PDB entry 3OTO | X-ray diffraction, 3.69 A resolution | chains A and J of the 21 polymer chains in the assembly

# Chain A
Molecule: 16S rRNA
Source organism: Thermus thermophilus
Sequence (1522 nucleotides; row label = number of the first residue in the row; note: 42 numbers in that range are skipped by the numbering (no residue carries them; nothing is unmodelled there); a row labelled like 190A-190L holds insertion residues (190A, then the next letters in order); numbering starts at 0):
     0 UUUGUUGGAG AGUUUGAUCC UGGCUCAGGG UGAACGCUGG CGGCGUGCCU AAGACAUGCA
    60 AGUCGUGCGG G
    73 CCGCGGGGUU UU
    88 ACUCCG
    95 UGGUC
   101 AGCGGCGGAC GGGUGAGUAA CGCGUGGGU
  129A G
   130 ACCUACCCGG AAGAGGGGGA CAACCCGGGG AAACUCGGGC UAAUCCCCCA UGUGGACCCG
   190 C
190A-190L CCCUUGGGGUGU
   191 GUCCAAAGGG CUUU
   216 GCCCGCUUCC GGAUGGGCCC GCGUCCCAUC AGCUAGUUGG UGGGGUAAUG GCCCACCAAG
   276 GCGACGACGG GUAGCCGGUC UGAGAGGAUG GCCGGCCACA GGGGCACUGA GACACGGGCC
   336 CCACUCCUAC GGGAGGCAGC AGUUAGGAAU CUUCCGCAAU GGGCGCAAGC CUGACGGAGC
   396 GACGCCGCUU GGAGGAAGAA GCCCUUCGGG GUGUAAACUC CUGAA
   442 CCCGGGACGA AACCCCCGAC GA
   474 GGGGACUGAC GGUACCGGG
   494 GUAAUAGCGC CGGCCAACUC CGUGCCAGCA GCCGCGGUAA UACGGAGGGC GCGAGCGUUA
   554 CCCGGAUUCA CUGGGCGUAA AGGGCGUGUA GGCGGCCUGG GGCGUCCCAU GUGAAAGACC
   614 ACGGCUCAAC CGUGGGGGAG CGUGGGAUAC GCUCAGGCUA GACGGUGGGA GAGGGUGGUG
   674 GAAUUCCCGG AGUAGCGGUG AAAUGCGCAG AUACCGGGAG GAACGCCGAU GGCGAAGGCA
   734 GCCACCUGGU CCACCCGUGA CGCUGAGGCG CGAAAGCGUG GGGAGCAAAC CGGAUUAGAU
   794 ACCCGGGUAG UCCACGCCCU AAACGAUGCG CGCUAGGUCU CUGGGUCU
   848 CCUGGGGGCC GAAGCUAACG CGUUAAGCGC GCCGCCUGGG GAGUACGGCC GCAAGGCUGA
   908 AACUCAAAGG AAUUGACGGG GGCCCGCACA AGCGGUGGAG CAUGUGGUUU AAUUCGAAGC
   968 AACGCGAAGA ACCUUACCAG GCCUUGACAU GCUAGG
 1003A G
  1004 AACCCGGGUG AAAGCCUGGG GUGCCCC
1030A-1030D GCGA
  1031 GGGGAGCCCU AGCACAGGUG CUGCAUGGCC GUCGUCAGCU CGUGCCGUGA GGUGUUGGGU
  1091 UAAGUCCCGC AACGAGCGCA ACCCCCGCCG UUAGUUGCCA GCGGUUCGGC CGGGCACUCU
  1151 AACGGGACUG CCCGCGAAA
  1171 GCGGGAGGAA GGAGGGGACG ACGUCUGGUC AGCAUGGCCC UUACGGCCUG GGCGACACAC
  1231 GUGCUACAAU GCCCACUACA AAGCGAUGCC ACCCGGCAAC GGGGAGCUAA UCGCAAAAAG
  1291 GUGGGCCCAG UUCGGAUUGG GGUCUGCAAC CCGACCCCAU GAAGCCGGAA UCGCUAGUAA
  1351 UCGCGGAUCA G
 1361A C
  1362 CAUGCCGCGG UGAAUACGUU CCCGGGCCUU GUACACACCG CCCGUCACGC CAUGGGAGCG
  1422 GGCUCUACCC GAAGUCGCCG GG
  1446 AGCCUACGGG
  1459 CAGGCGCCGA GGGUAGGGCC CGUGACUGGG GCGAAGUCGU AACAAGGUAG CUGUACCGGA
  1519 AGGUGCGGCU GGAUCACCUC CUUUCU
Disordered / not traced: 0-4, 1535-1538
Bound ions: Mg2+ site 1: U12, G22; K+ site 1 near G21 (its only coordinating residue here); Mg2+ site 2 near C48 (its only coordinating residue here); K+ site 2: A53, A353; Mg2+ site 3 near U62 (its only coordinating residue here); Mg2+ site 4: A116, G117, G289; Mg2+ site 5: A116, G289; Mg2+ site 6: C121, G124, U125, G236; Mg2+ site 7 near A195 (its only coordinating residue here); K+ site 3: G297, G299, G558; K+ site 4 near G305 (its only coordinating residue here); K+ site 5 near C352 (its only coordinating residue here); 36 more Mg2+ sites not listed; 17 more K+ sites not listed
From the paper describing this entry:
  - contacts within the chain: G1516-A1519 (hydrogen bond)
  - conformationally variable residues (domain motion, loop rearrangement): A792, U793, A794, C1054, A1492, A1493, G1517, A1518, A1519

# Chain J
Protein: 30S ribosomal protein S10
Source organism: Thermus thermophilus
Reference sequence: P80375 (RS10_THETH); residue numbers follow UniProt; this construct covers 1-105
Amino-acid sequence (105 residues; each row starts with the number of its first residue):
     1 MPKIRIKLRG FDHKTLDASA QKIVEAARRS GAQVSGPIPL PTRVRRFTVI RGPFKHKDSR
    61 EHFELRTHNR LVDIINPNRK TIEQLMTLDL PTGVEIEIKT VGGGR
Disordered / not traced: 1-2, 101-105

# Interface between chain A and chain J
Contacting residue pairs - 68 pairs, chain A then chain J:
  G963(A) - Phe54(J)  sugar contact
  A964(A) - Phe54(J)  sugar contact
  A964(A) - Lys55(J)  sugar contact
  A969(A) - Lys55(J)  salt bridge to the phosphate
  C972(A) - Lys55(J)  sugar contact
  C972(A) - Lys57(J)  salt bridge to the phosphate
  G973(A) - Ile50(J)  sugar contact
  G973(A) - Pro53(J)  hydrogen bond to the sugar
  G973(A) - Phe54(J)  sugar contact
  A975(A) - Thr48(J)  base contact
  A975(A) - Arg60(J)  base contact
  G1058(A) - Pro53(J)  base contact
  C1059(A) - Pro53(J)  base contact
  C1060(A) - Arg51(J)  sugar contact
  C1060(A) - Gly52(J)  sugar contact
  C1060(A) - His56(J)  hydrogen bond to the base
  G1061(A) - His56(J)  hydrogen bond to the sugar
  G1061(A) - Ser59(J)  phosphate contact
  A1123(A) - Ser35(J)  hydrogen bond to the sugar
  A1123(A) - Gly36(J)  phosphate contact
  A1123(A) - Pro37(J)  hydrogen bond to the sugar
  A1123(A) - Ile38(J)  sugar contact
  G1124(A) - Val34(J)  phosphate contact
  G1124(A) - Ser35(J)  phosphate contact
  G1124(A) - Gly36(J)  phosphate contact
  G1124(A) - Ile38(J)  sugar contact
  U1125(A) - Arg5(J)  hydrogen bond to the base
  U1125(A) - Asp73(J)  base contact
  U1150(A) - Pro39(J)  base contact
  U1150(A) - Leu40(J)  hydrogen bond to the sugar
  U1150(A) - Pro41(J)  sugar contact
  A1151(A) - Pro39(J)  sugar contact
  A1151(A) - Leu40(J)  sugar contact
  A1151(A) - Pro41(J)  phosphate contact
  A1151(A) - Thr42(J)  phosphate contact
  A1151(A) - Arg70(J)  phosphate contact
  A1152(A) - His13(J)  phosphate contact
  A1152(A) - Asp17(J)  sugar contact
  A1152(A) - His68(J)  salt bridge to the phosphate
  C1153(A) - His13(J)  salt bridge to the phosphate
  C1189(A) - Arg51(J)  salt bridge to the phosphate
  G1197(A) - Lys55(J)  base contact
  G1197(A) - His56(J)  hydrogen bond to the base
  G1198(A) - Pro53(J)  base contact
  G1198(A) - Phe54(J)  sugar contact
  G1198(A) - Lys55(J)  hydrogen bond to the sugar
  U1199(A) - Phe54(J)  sugar contact
  G1202(A) - Pro53(J)  base contact
  G1253(A) - Val44(J)  phosphate contact
  C1254(A) - Arg43(J)  base contact
  C1254(A) - Val44(J)  phosphate contact
  C1254(A) - Arg45(J)  salt bridge to the phosphate
  G1255(A) - Arg43(J)  hydrogen bond to the base
  A1279(A) - Lys7(J)  salt bridge to the phosphate
  A1279(A) - Arg9(J)  salt bridge to the phosphate
  A1280(A) - Lys7(J)  salt bridge to the phosphate
  A1280(A) - Leu40(J)  sugar contact
  A1280(A) - Pro41(J)  sugar contact
  A1280(A) - Arg43(J)  salt bridge to the phosphate
  U1281(A) - Lys7(J)  base contact
  C1366(A) - Lys57(J)  hydrogen bond to the phosphate
  C1366(A) - Arg60(J)  hydrogen bond to the sugar
  C1367(A) - Thr48(J)  hydrogen bond to the sugar
  C1367(A) - Lys57(J)  salt bridge to the phosphate
  C1367(A) - Arg60(J)  sugar contact
  C1367(A) - His62(J)  phosphate contact
  G1368(A) - Arg46(J)  sugar contact
  G1368(A) - His62(J)  salt bridge to the phosphate
Other interface residues (no listed pair), chain A (33 interface residues in all): A965, U1278
Other interface residues (no listed pair), chain J (34 interface residues in all): Glu61

# In short
Chain A and chain J form an interface of 33 and 34 residues respectively, with 13 hydrogen bonds and 12 salt
bridges. Polar contacts include C1060(A)-His56(J), U1125(A)-Arg5(J) and G1197(A)-His56(J). U12(A) and G22(A)
coordinate Mg2+ site 1. The paper reports conformational variability at A792(A), U793(A) and A794(A) among
others; contacts within the chain involving G1516(A) and A1519(A).
Chain A is 16S rRNA and chain J is 30S ribosomal protein S10, both from Thermus thermophilus; the structure,
Crystal Structure of the 30S ribosomal subunit from a KsgA mutant of Thermus thermophilus (HB8), was
determined by X-ray diffraction.
